Entry 7SY1 (electron microscopy, 2.83 A resolution); this record covers chains B and C of the 4 polymer chains in the assembly.

# Chain B (and C)
Molecule: Spike glycoprotein
Organism: Severe acute respiratory syndrome coronavirus 2
Notes: chain C of this document is another copy of the same molecule, construct and numbering; everything in this record applies to it too
UniProtKB: P0DTC2 (SPIKE_SARS2); numbering as in UniProt (aligned over 1-1208)
Chain sequence (1288 residues; each row starts with the number of its first residue):
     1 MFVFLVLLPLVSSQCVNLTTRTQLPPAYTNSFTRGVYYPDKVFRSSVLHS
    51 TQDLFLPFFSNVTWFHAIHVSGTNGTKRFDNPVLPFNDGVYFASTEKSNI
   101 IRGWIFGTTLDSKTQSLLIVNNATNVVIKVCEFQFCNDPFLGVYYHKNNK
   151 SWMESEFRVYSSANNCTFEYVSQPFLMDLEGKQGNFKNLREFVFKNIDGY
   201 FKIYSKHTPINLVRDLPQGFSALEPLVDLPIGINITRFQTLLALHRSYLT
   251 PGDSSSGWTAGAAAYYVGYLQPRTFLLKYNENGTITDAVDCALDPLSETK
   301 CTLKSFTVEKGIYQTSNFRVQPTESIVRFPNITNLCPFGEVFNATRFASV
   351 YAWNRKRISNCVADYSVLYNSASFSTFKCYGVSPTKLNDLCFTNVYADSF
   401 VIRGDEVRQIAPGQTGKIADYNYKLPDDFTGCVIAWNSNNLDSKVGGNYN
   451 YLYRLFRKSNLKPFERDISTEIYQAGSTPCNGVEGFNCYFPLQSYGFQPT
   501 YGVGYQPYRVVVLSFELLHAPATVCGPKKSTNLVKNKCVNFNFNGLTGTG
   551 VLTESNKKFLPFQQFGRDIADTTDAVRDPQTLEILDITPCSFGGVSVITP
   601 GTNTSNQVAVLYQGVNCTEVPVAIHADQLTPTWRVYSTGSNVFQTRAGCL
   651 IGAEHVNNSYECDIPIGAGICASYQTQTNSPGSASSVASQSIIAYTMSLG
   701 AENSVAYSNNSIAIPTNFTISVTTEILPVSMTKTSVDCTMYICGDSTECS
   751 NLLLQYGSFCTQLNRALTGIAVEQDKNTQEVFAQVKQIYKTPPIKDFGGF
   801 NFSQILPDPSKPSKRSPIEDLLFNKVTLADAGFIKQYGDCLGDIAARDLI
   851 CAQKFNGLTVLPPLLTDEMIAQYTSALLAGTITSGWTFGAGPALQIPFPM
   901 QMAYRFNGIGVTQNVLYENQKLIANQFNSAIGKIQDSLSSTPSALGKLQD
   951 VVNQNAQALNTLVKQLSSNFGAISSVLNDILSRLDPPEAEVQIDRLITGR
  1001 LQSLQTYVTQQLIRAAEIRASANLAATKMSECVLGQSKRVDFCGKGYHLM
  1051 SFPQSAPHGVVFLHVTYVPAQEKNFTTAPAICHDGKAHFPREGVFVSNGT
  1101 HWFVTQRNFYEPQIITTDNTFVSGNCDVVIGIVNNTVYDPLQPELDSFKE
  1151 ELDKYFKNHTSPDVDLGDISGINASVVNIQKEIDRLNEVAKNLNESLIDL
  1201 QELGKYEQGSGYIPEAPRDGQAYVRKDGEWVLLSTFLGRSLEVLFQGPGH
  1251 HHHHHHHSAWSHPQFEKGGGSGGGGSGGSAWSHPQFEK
Not modelled in the structure: 1-13, 70-76, 146-152, 177-184, 248-256, 621-640, 676-690, 828-855, 1148-1288
Disulfide bonds: Cys-15/Cys-136, Cys-131/Cys-166, Cys-291/Cys-301, Cys-336/Cys-361, Cys-379/Cys-432, Cys-391/Cys-525, Cys-480/Cys-488, Cys-538/Cys-590, Cys-617/Cys-649, Cys-662/Cys-671, Cys-738/Cys-760, Cys-743/Cys-749, Cys-1032/Cys-1043, Cys-1082/Cys-1126
Covalently attached groups: N-acetylglucosamine (NAG) linked to Asn-17, Asn-61, Asn-122, Asn-165, Asn-234, Asn-282, Asn-331, Asn-343, Asn-709, Asn-717, Asn-801, Asn-1074, Asn-1098, Asn-1134
Construct notes: engineered mutation Tyr-501 (Asn in P0DTC2), Gly-614 (Asp in P0DTC2); conflict Gly-682 (Arg in P0DTC2), Ser-683 (Arg in P0DTC2), Ser-685 (Arg in P0DTC2), Pro-817 (Phe in P0DTC2), Pro-892 (Ala in P0DTC2), Pro-899 (Ala in P0DTC2), Pro-942 (Ala in P0DTC2), Pro-986 (Lys in P0DTC2), Pro-987 (Val in P0DTC2); expression tag (1209-1288)
Swiss-Prot annotation at these positions:
  - region: Asn-280 to Cys-301 (Putative superantigen), Arg-403 to Asp-405 (Integrin-binding motif), Asn-448 to Phe-456 (Immunodominant HLA epitope recognized by the CD8+), Pro-681, Ala-684 (Putative superantigen), Ser-816 to Tyr-837 (Fusion peptide 1), Lys-835 to Phe-855 (Fusion peptide 2), Asp-1163 to Glu-1202 (Heptad repeat 2)
  - site: Arg-815, Ser-816 (Cleavage)
  - glycosylation: Asn-17 (N-linked (GlcNAc...) (complex) asparagine), Asn-61 (N-linked (GlcNAc...) (hybrid) asparagine), Asn-74 (N-linked (GlcNAc...) (complex) asparagine), Asn-122 (N-linked (GlcNAc...) (hybrid) asparagine), Asn-149 (N-linked (GlcNAc...) (complex) asparagine), Asn-165 (N-linked (GlcNAc...) (complex) asparagine), Asn-234 (N-linked (GlcNAc...) (high mannose) asparagine), Asn-282 (N-linked (GlcNAc...) (complex) asparagine), Thr-323 (O-linked (GalNAc) threonine), Ser-325 (O-linked (HexNAc...) serine), Asn-331 (N-linked (GlcNAc...) (complex) asparagine), Asn-343 (N-linked (GlcNAc...) (complex) asparagine), Asn-603 (N-linked (GlcNAc...) (hybrid) asparagine), Asn-616 (N-linked (GlcNAc...) (complex) asparagine), Asn-657 (N-linked (GlcNAc...) (complex) asparagine), Thr-676 (O-linked (GlcNAc...) threonine), Thr-678 (O-linked (GlcNAc...) threonine), Asn-709 (N-linked (GlcNAc...) (high mannose) asparagine), Asn-717 (N-linked (GlcNAc...) (hybrid) asparagine), Asn-801 (N-linked (GlcNAc...) (hybrid) asparagine) and 6 more in UniProt
  - natural variant: Leu-5 (L5F: In strain: Iota/B.1.526), Ser-13 (S13I: In strain: Epsilon/B.1.427/B.1.429), Leu-18 (L18F: In strain: Beta/B.1.351, Gamma/P.1 and 1 more), Thr-19 (T19I: In strain: Omicron/BQ.1.1, Omicron/XBB.1.5 and 1 more; T19R: In strain: Delta/B.1.617.2, Omicron/BA.2 and 4 more), Thr-20 (T20N: In strain: Gamma/P.1), Leu-24 to Ala-27 (sequence variant, change not given here; In strain: Omicron/BA.2, Omicron/BA.2.12.1 and 6 more), Pro-26 (P26S: In strain: Gamma/P.1), Gln-52 (Q52H: In strain: Omicron/EG.5.1), Ala-67 (A67V: In strain: Eta/B.1.525, Omicron/BA.1), His-69 to Val-70 (deletion: In strain: Alpha/B.1.1.7, Eta/B.1.525 and 5 more), Gly-75 (G75V: In strain: Lambda/C.37), Thr-76 (T76I: In strain: Lambda/C.37), 82 further natural variant entries in UniProt
  - mutagenesis: His-69 to Val-70 (Increased incorporation of cleaved spike into virions), Asn-121 (N121Q: Partial loss of biliverdin affinity), Arg-190 (R190K: Partial loss of biliverdin affinity), Asn-234 (N234Q: Increased resistance to neutralizing antibodies), Asn-331 (N331Q: Reduced viral infectivity), Asn-343 (N343Q: Reduced viral infectivity), Leu-452 (L452R: Increased resistance to neutralizing antibodies. Decreases HLA binding to NF9 epitope. Increased binding affinity to human ACE2), Tyr-453 (Y453F: Decreased HLA binding to NF9 epitope. Increased binding affinity to human ACE2), Ala-475 (A475V: Increased resistance to neutralizing antibodies), Val-483 (V483A: Increased resistance to neutralizing antibodies), Glu-484 (E484D: Increased replication in human TMEM106B overexpressing cells), Phe-490 (F490L: Increased resistance to neutralizing antibodies and human covalescent sera neutralization), 10 further mutagenesis entries in UniProt
What the authors report for this chain:
  - mutagenesis - L452R, E484K: increased binding to Processed angiotensin-converting enzyme 2
  - mutagenesis - E484K: abolished binding to ab8
  - mutagenesis - E484K: abolished binding to S2M11
  - mutagenesis - L452R: decreased binding to S2M11
  - mutagenesis - K417N: abolished binding to ab1

# Chain B / chain C interface
Contacting residue pairs (163; chain B residue first):
  Arg-319(B) / Asp-737(C)  salt bridge
  Arg-319(B) / Met-740(C)  hydrogen bond
  Arg-319(B) / Gly-744(C)
  Arg-357(B) / Cys-166(C)  hydrogen bond (side chain-backbone)
  Arg-357(B) / Thr-167(C)  hydrogen bond (side chain-backbone)
  Arg-357(B) / Phe-168(C)
  Asn-360(B) / Phe-168(C)
  Asn-360(B) / Glu-169(C)  hydrogen bond (side chain-backbone)
  Asn-394(B) / Thr-167(C)
  Ala-520(B) / Gly-232(C)
  Pro-521(B) / Gly-199(C)
  Pro-521(B) / Tyr-200(C)  hydrophobic
  Pro-521(B) / Pro-230(C)  hydrophobic
  Thr-547(B) / Asn-978(C)
  Thr-549(B) / Asp-745(C)  hydrogen bond
  Lys-558(B) / Phe-43(C)
  Phe-559(B) / Phe-43(C)  hydrophobic
  Leu-560(B) / Asn-282(C)
  Leu-560(B) / Gly-283(C)
  Phe-562(B) / Tyr-38(C)
  Phe-562(B) / Lys-41(C)
  Phe-562(B) / Glu-224(C)
  Phe-562(B) / Pro-225(C)  hydrophobic
  Gln-563(B) / Lys-41(C)
  Gln-563(B) / Val-42(C)  hydrogen bond (side chain-backbone)
  Gln-563(B) / Phe-43(C)
  Gln-563(B) / Gly-283(C)
  Gln-564(B) / Lys-41(C)  hydrogen bond (backbone-backbone)
  Phe-565(B) / Lys-41(C)  hydrogen bond (backbone-backbone)
  Phe-565(B) / Val-42(C)
  Phe-565(B) / Phe-43(C)  hydrogen bond (backbone-backbone)
  Gly-566(B) / Phe-43(C)
  Arg-567(B) / Val-42(C)
  Arg-567(B) / Phe-43(C)  hydrogen bond (backbone-backbone)
  Ile-569(B) / Val-47(C)  hydrophobic
  Ile-569(B) / Lys-964(C)
  Ala-570(B) / Val-963(C)  hydrophobic
  Ala-570(B) / Lys-964(C)
  Asp-571(B) / His-49(C)
  Asp-571(B) / Lys-964(C)  salt bridge
  Thr-572(B) / Asn-856(C)
  Thr-572(B) / Val-963(C)
  Phe-592(B) / Met-740(C)  hydrophobic
  Phe-592(B) / Gly-857(C)
  Phe-592(B) / Leu-858(C)
  Phe-592(B) / Thr-859(C)
  Gln-613(B) / Leu-861(C)
  Arg-646(B) / Thr-866(C)
  Ala-647(B) / Pro-862(C)  hydrophobic
  Pro-665(B) / Leu-864(C)  hydrophobic
  Gly-667(B) / Leu-864(C)
  Ala-668(B) / Pro-863(C)  hydrogen bond (backbone-backbone)
  Ala-668(B) / Leu-864(C)
  Ala-668(B) / Thr-866(C)
  Gly-669(B) / Leu-864(C)  hydrogen bond (backbone-backbone)
  Gly-669(B) / Thr-866(C)
  Gly-669(B) / Met-869(C)
  Met-697(B) / Leu-864(C)
  Met-697(B) / Leu-865(C)  hydrophobic
  Met-697(B) / Met-869(C)  hydrophobic
  Leu-699(B) / Ile-788(C)  hydrophobic
  Leu-699(B) / Met-869(C)
  Leu-699(B) / Gln-872(C)
  Leu-699(B) / Tyr-873(C)  hydrophobic
  Gly-700(B) / Lys-786(C)
  Gly-700(B) / Ile-788(C)
  Ala-701(B) / Lys-786(C)  hydrogen bond (backbone-backbone)
  Ala-701(B) / Gln-787(C)
  Ala-701(B) / Ile-788(C)  hydrogen bond (backbone-backbone)
  Glu-702(B) / Ile-788(C)
  Glu-702(B) / Lys-790(C)  salt bridge
  Asn-703(B) / Gln-787(C)  hydrogen bond
  Asn-703(B) / Ile-788(C)  hydrogen bond (backbone-backbone)
  Asn-703(B) / Tyr-789(C)
  Asn-703(B) / Lys-790(C)
  Val-705(B) / Tyr-789(C)  hydrophobic
  Val-705(B) / Thr-883(C)
  Val-705(B) / Ala-893(C)  hydrophobic
  Val-705(B) / Gln-895(C)
  Ala-706(B) / Gln-895(C)
  Tyr-707(B) / Pro-792(C)  hydrophobic
  Tyr-707(B) / Asp-796(C)
  Tyr-707(B) / Phe-797(C)
  Tyr-707(B) / Thr-883(C)
  Tyr-707(B) / Ile-896(C)
  Tyr-707(B) / Pro-897(C)  hydrophobic
  Tyr-707(B) / Phe-898(C)  hydrogen bond (side chain-backbone)
  Ser-708(B) / Pro-897(C)
  Asn-709(B) / Asp-796(C)
  Asn-709(B) / Pro-897(C)
  Ser-711(B) / Gln-895(C)
  Ser-711(B) / Pro-897(C)
  Ile-712(B) / Gln-895(C)
  Ile-712(B) / Ile-896(C)  hydrophobic
  Ala-713(B) / Leu-894(C)
  Ala-713(B) / Gln-895(C)  hydrogen bond (backbone-backbone)
  Pro-715(B) / Leu-894(C)  hydrophobic
  Gln-957(B) / Arg-765(C)  hydrogen bond
  Thr-961(B) / Ser-758(C)
  Thr-961(B) / Gln-762(C)
  Gln-965(B) / Tyr-756(C)  hydrogen bond (side chain-backbone)
  Gln-965(B) / Gly-757(C)
  Gln-965(B) / Ser-758(C)  hydrogen bond (side chain-backbone)
  Gln-965(B) / Phe-759(C)
  Ser-968(B) / Gln-755(C)
  Ser-968(B) / Tyr-756(C)
  Ser-968(B) / Gly-757(C)
  Asn-969(B) / Gln-755(C)  hydrogen bond
  Phe-970(B) / Gln-755(C)  hydrogen bond (backbone-backbone)
  Phe-970(B) / Tyr-756(C)
  Gly-971(B) / Gln-755(C)
  Asp-985(B) / Thr-415(C)
  Pro-987(B) / Gly-413(C)
  Arg-995(B) / Tyr-756(C)
  Arg-995(B) / Asp-994(C)  salt bridge
  Gln-1002(B) / Phe-759(C)
  Gln-1002(B) / Leu-1001(C)
  Ser-1003(B) / Phe-759(C)
  Thr-1006(B) / Gln-1005(C)  hydrogen bond
  Thr-1009(B) / Thr-1009(C)
  Gln-1010(B) / Leu-1012(C)
  Ile-1013(B) / Leu-1012(C)  hydrophobic
  Glu-1017(B) / Arg-1019(C)
  Arg-1039(B) / Thr-1027(C)
  Arg-1039(B) / Glu-1031(C)  salt bridge
  Arg-1039(B) / Arg-1039(C)
  Val-1040(B) / Ser-1030(C)
  Val-1040(B) / Glu-1031(C)
  Val-1040(B) / Leu-1034(C)
  Val-1040(B) / Gly-1035(C)
  Asp-1041(B) / Gln-784(C)
  Asp-1041(B) / Gly-889(C)
  Asp-1041(B) / Ser-1030(C)
  Asp-1041(B) / Leu-1034(C)
  Lys-1045(B) / Gly-889(C)  hydrogen bond (side chain-backbone)
  Gly-1046(B) / Ala-890(C)
  Tyr-1047(B) / Trp-886(C)
  Tyr-1047(B) / Ala-890(C)
  Pro-1069(B) / Ala-890(C)
  Pro-1069(B) / Pro-892(C)
  Glu-1072(B) / Pro-892(C)
  Glu-1072(B) / Leu-894(C)
  Asn-1074(B) / Gln-895(C)  hydrogen bond
  Thr-1077(B) / Pro-897(C)
  Thr-1077(B) / Met-900(C)
  Ala-1078(B) / Met-900(C)
  Pro-1079(B) / Tyr-917(C)  hydrophobic
  Phe-1089(B) / Asn-914(C)
  Phe-1089(B) / Tyr-917(C)  hydrophobic
  Pro-1090(B) / Gln-913(C)
  Val-1094(B) / Met-900(C)  hydrophobic
  Val-1094(B) / Tyr-904(C)
  Arg-1107(B) / Tyr-904(C)
  Arg-1107(B) / Asn-907(C)  hydrogen bond
  Arg-1107(B) / Gln-913(C)
  Phe-1121(B) / Asn-914(C)
  Ser-1123(B) / Asn-914(C)  hydrogen bond
  Ser-1123(B) / Glu-918(C)  hydrogen bond
  Ser-1123(B) / Glu-1111(C)
  Val-1128(B) / Glu-918(C)
  Val-1129(B) / Tyr-917(C)  hydrophobic
  Leu-1141(B) / Leu-1141(C)  hydrophobic
  Leu-1141(B) / Glu-1144(C)
Other interface residues (no listed pair), chain B (95 interface residues in all): Asn-317, Ser-359, Thr-523, Asn-540, Lys-557, Ile-666, Ile-670, Ser-704, Asn-710, Gly-999, Val-1068, Ile-1130, Leu-1145
Other interface residues (no listed pair), chain C (102 interface residues in all): Arg-44, Tyr-170, Asp-198, Ile-231, Tyr-279, Asp-427, Glu-773, Ile-882, Thr-887, Gly-891, Thr-912, Gln-920, Asn-960

# In short
The interface between chain B and chain C involves 95 residues on one side and 102 on the other, with 29
hydrogen bonds and 5 salt bridges. Polar pairs include Arg-319(B)/Asp-737(C), Asp-571(B)/Lys-964(C) and
Glu-702(B)/Lys-790(C). The paper reports that L452R and E484K of chain B increase binding to Processed
angiotensin-converting enzyme 2; E484K of chain B abolishes binding to ab8.
Both chains are Spike glycoprotein (Severe acute respiratory syndrome coronavirus 2). Entry 7SY1 (Cryo-EM
structure of the SARS-CoV-2 D614G,N501Y mutant spike protein ectodomain bound to human ACE2 ectodomain (global
...) was determined by electron microscopy (same publication as 7SXX, 7SXY, 7SXZ, 7SY0, 7SY2, 7SY3 and 5
further entries).
